Entry 7XHA (electron microscopy, 3.35 A resolution); this record covers chains Y and B of the 4 polymer chains in the assembly.

Chain Y:
Molecule: Protein translocase subunit SecY
Organism: Geobacillus thermodenitrificans NG80-2
UniProt: A4IJK8 (A4IJK8_GEOTN); residue numbers follow UniProt; this construct covers 1-430
Sequence (430 residues; row label = number of the first residue in the row):
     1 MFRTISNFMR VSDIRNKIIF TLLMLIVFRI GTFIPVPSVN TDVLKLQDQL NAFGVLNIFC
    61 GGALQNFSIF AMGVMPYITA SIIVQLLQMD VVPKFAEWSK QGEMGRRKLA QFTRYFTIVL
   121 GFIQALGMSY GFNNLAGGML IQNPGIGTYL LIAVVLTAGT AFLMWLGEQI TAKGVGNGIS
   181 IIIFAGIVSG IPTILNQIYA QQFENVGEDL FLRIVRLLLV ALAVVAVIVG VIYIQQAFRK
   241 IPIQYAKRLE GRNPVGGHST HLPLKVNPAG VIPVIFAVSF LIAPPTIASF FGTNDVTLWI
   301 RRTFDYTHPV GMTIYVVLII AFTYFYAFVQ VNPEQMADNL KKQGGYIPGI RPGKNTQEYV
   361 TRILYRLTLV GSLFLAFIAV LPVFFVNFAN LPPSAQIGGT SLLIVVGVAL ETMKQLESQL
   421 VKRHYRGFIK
Unresolved in the structure: 1, 51-64, 203-211
Construct notes: engineered mutation C60 (Gly in A4IJK8)

Chain B:
Molecule: Translocating polypeptide
Organism: Escherichia coli
Sequence (303 residues; numbered 1 to 303; the number before each row is that of its first residue):
     1 MAKKTAIAIA VALAGFATVA SYAQYEDGCS GELERQHTFA GGARSIASGY YYYSGDKLPE
    61 GVLQSGGSGS KGEELFTGVV PILVELDGDV NGHKFSVRGE GEGDATNGKL TLKFICTTGK
   121 LPVPWPTLVT TLTYGVQCFS RYPDHMKRHD FFKSAMPEGY VQERTISFKD DGTYKTRAEV
   181 KFEGDTLVNR IELKGIDFKE DGNILGHKLE YNFNSHNVYI TADKQKNGIK ANFKIRHNVE
   241 DGSVQLADHY QQNTPIGDGP VLLPDNHYLS TQSVLSKDPN EKRDHMVLLE FVTAAGITHG
   301 SAG
Unresolved in the structure: 1, 35-47, 56-303

How chain Y and chain B interact:
Residue-residue contacts (49; chain Y residue first):
  L50(Y) - Y25(B)
  M75(Y) - S30(B)
  I78(Y) - S30(B)
  I78(Y) - G31(B)
  I78(Y) - E32(B)
  S81(Y) - L33(B)
  I82(Y) - L33(B)  hydrophobic
  I83(Y) - A14(B)  hydrophobic
  L86(Y) - L13(B)  hydrophobic
  D90(Y) - K3(B)
  V91(Y) - A6(B)  hydrophobic
  V91(Y) - I7(B)  hydrophobic
  Q124(Y) - S21(B)
  M128(Y) - S21(B)
  G131(Y) - Y22(B)
  F132(Y) - Y22(B)  hydrophobic
  L135(Y) - Y22(B)
  L135(Y) - Y25(B)  hydrophobic
  S180(Y) - E32(B)  hydrogen bond
  S180(Y) - E34(B)
  I183(Y) - S30(B)
  I183(Y) - G31(B)
  I187(Y) - S30(B)
  V271(Y) - G31(B)
  V271(Y) - E32(B)
  I272(Y) - E32(B)
  I275(Y) - C29(B)  hydrophobic
  I275(Y) - G31(B)
  F276(Y) - L13(B)  hydrophobic
  V278(Y) - C29(B)  hydrophobic
  S279(Y) - A20(B)
  F280(Y) - A12(B)
  F280(Y) - L13(B)  hydrophobic
  F280(Y) - F16(B)  hydrophobic
  I282(Y) - A20(B)  hydrophobic
  I282(Y) - A23(B)  hydrophobic
  A283(Y) - F16(B)
  A283(Y) - V19(B)
  A283(Y) - A20(B)  hydrophobic
  T286(Y) - V19(B)
  T286(Y) - Y22(B)
  I287(Y) - V19(B)  hydrophobic
  Y306(Y) - E26(B)
  F325(Y) - I9(B)  hydrophobic
  T400(Y) - C29(B)
  T400(Y) - S30(B)
  T400(Y) - G31(B)
  I404(Y) - E32(B)
  V408(Y) - E32(B)
Also at the interface, not in a pair above, chain Y (38 interface residues in all): Q85, I123, G127, F322, Q396
Also at the interface, not in a pair above, chain B (27 interface residues in all): A10, A17, T18, Q24, D27, G28
From the paper, about this interface:
  - interface residues, chain B: G31(B)

Overview:
38 residues of chain Y and 27 residues of chain B are in contact, with 1 hydrogen bond. Its one
hydrogen-bonded contact is S180(Y)-E32(B). The paper reports the interface residue G31(B).
Here chain Y is Protein translocase subunit SecY (Geobacillus thermodenitrificans NG80-2) and chain B is
Translocating polypeptide (Escherichia coli). Entry 7XHA (Structure of the SecA/SecYE/proOmpA(4Y)-sfGFP
complex with ADP.BeF3-) was determined by electron microscopy (same publication as 7XHB).
